PDB entry 6SC9 | X-ray diffraction, 2.47 A resolution | chains A and C of the 3 polymer chains in the assembly

# Chain A
Molecule: E3 ubiquitin-protein ligase RNF31
Source organism: Homo sapiens
Notes: EC 2.3.2.31
UniProt: Q96EP0 (RNF31_HUMAN); residue numbers follow UniProt; this construct covers 697-1072
Amino-acid sequence (376 residues; numbered 697 to 1072; the number before each row is that of its first residue):
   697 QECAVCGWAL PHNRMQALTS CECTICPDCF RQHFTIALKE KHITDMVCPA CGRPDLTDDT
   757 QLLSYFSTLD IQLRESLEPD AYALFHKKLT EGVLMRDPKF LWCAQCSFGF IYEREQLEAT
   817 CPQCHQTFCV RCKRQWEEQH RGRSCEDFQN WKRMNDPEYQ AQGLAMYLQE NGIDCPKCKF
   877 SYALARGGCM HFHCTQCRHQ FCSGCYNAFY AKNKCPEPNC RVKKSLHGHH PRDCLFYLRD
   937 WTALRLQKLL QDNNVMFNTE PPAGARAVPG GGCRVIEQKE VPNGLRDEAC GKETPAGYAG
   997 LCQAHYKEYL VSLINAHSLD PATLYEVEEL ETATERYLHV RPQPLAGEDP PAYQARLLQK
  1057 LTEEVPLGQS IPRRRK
Unresolved in the structure: 750-756, 959-967, 979-980, 1070-1072
Covalently attached groups: compound L68 linked to Cys885
Ion coordination: Zn2+ site 1: Cys699, Cys702, Cys722, Cys725; Zn2+ site 2: Cys717, Cys719, Cys744, Cys747; Zn2+ site 3: Cys799, Cys802, Cys817, Cys820; Zn2+ site 4: Cys825, Cys828, His836, Cys841; Zn2+ site 5: Cys871, Cys874, Cys890, Cys893; Zn2+ site 6: Cys898, Cys901, His926, Cys930; Zn2+ site 7: Cys911, Cys916, His923, His925; Zn2+ site 8: Cys969, Cys986, His1001
Residues lining bound ligands: L68 (2-[3-[2,6-bis(fluoranyl)-4-(1H-pyrazol-4-yl)phenyl]-3-oxidanylidene-prop-1-enyl]-4-(1-methylpyrazol-4-yl)benzoic acid): Gly884, Met886, His887, Phe905, Leu922, Phe932, Arg935, Asp936
UniProt features mapped onto this chain:
  - zinc finger: Cys699 to Arg749 (RING-type 1), Ala779 to Cys841 (IBR-type), Cys871 to Cys901 (RING-type 2)
  - active site: Cys885
  - binding site (Zn(2+)): Cys699, Cys702, Cys717, Cys719, Cys722, Cys725, Cys744, Cys747, Cys799, Cys802, Cys817, Cys820, Cys825, Cys828, His836, Cys841, Cys871, Cys874, Cys890, Cys893 and 4 more in UniProt
  - cross-link ((Microbial infection) Glycyl lysine isopeptide (Lys-Gly)): Lys735 (interchain with G-Cter in ubiquitin), Lys783 (interchain with G-Cter in ubiquitin), Lys875 (interchain with G-Cter in ubiquitin)
  - mutagenesis: Cys699 (C699S: Abolishes polyubiquitination activity of LUBAC; when associated with S-702), Cys702 (C702S: Abolishes polyubiquitination activity of LUBAC; when associated with S-699), Lys735 (K735R: Reduced ubiquitination; when associated with R-783 and R-875), Lys783 (K783R: Reduced ubiquitination; when associated with R-735 and R-875), Cys871 (C871S: Abolishes polyubiquitination activity of LUBAC; when associated with S-874), Cys874 (C874S: Abolishes polyubiquitination activity of LUBAC; when associated with S-871), Lys875 (K875R: Reduced ubiquitination; when associated with R-735 and R-783), Cys885 (C885A: Abolished E3 ubiquitin-protein ligase activity and ability to promote formation of the bacterial ubiquitin coat; when associated with A-935 and A-983), Arg935 (R935A: Abolished E3 ubiquitin-protein ligase activity and ability to promote formation of the bacterial ubiquitin coat; when associated with A-885 and A-983), Asp983 (D983A: Abolished E3 ubiquitin-protein ligase activity and ability to promote formation of the bacterial ubiquitin coat; when associated with A-885 and A-935)
From the paper describing this entry:
  - binding site for L68: Cys885, Arg935, Asp936
  - catalytic residues: Cys885 (citing earlier work)

# Chain C
Molecule: Single domain antibody
Source organism: synthetic construct
Notes: antibody fragment or engineered binder
Amino-acid sequence (120 residues; numbered 1 to 120; the number before each row is that of its first residue):
     1 EVQLLESGGG LVQPGGSLRL SCAASGFTFR GYSMAWVRQA PGKGLEWVST ISPIGTYTYY
    61 ADSVKGRFTI SRDNSKNTLY LQMNSLRAED TAVYYCAKGS YSRGTPFDYW GQGTLVTVSS
Disulfide bonds: Cys22-Cys96

# Interface between chain A and chain C
Residue-residue contacts - 29 pairs, chain A then chain C:
  Arg770(A) with Tyr101(C), hydrogen bond (side chain-backbone)
  Pro775(A) with Tyr32(C)
  His782(A) with Tyr101(C)
  Lys783(A) with Arg30(C)
  Thr786(A) with Arg30(C), hydrogen bond
  Arg792(A) with Thr56(C); Tyr57(C), hydrogen bond
  Asp793(A) with Ser52(C); Pro53(C); Ile54(C), hydrogen bond (side chain-backbone); Gly55(C); Thr56(C), hydrogen bond (backbone-side chain); Tyr57(C), hydrogen bond (backbone-side chain)
  Pro794(A) with Tyr57(C)
  Lys795(A) with Tyr57(C)
  Phe796(A) with Tyr101(C)
  Trp798(A) with Ser100(C); Ser102(C); Gly104(C); Pro106(C), hydrophobic
  Cys802(A) with Arg103(C), hydrogen bond (backbone-side chain)
  Ser803(A) with Arg103(C); Gly104(C), hydrogen bond (backbone-backbone)
  Phe804(A) with Arg103(C)
  Gln819(A) with Arg103(C), hydrogen bond
  Cys874(A) with Ala88(C)
  Lys875(A) with Pro14(C)
  Gln892(A) with Ser120(C)
  Cys893(A) with Ser120(C)
Other interface residues (no listed pair), chain A (23 interface residues in all): Asp776, Tyr778, Phe876, Ser877
Other interface residues (no listed pair), chain C (21 interface residues in all): Thr28, Tyr59, Glu89, Thr105

# In short
Chain A and chain C form an interface of 23 and 21 residues respectively; the contacts include 9 hydrogen
bonds. Among the polar pairs are Arg770(A)-Tyr101(C), Thr786(A)-Arg30(C) and Arg792(A)-Tyr57(C). Compound L68
is covalently linked to Cys885(A). From the paper: the catalytic residue Cys885(A); a binding site for L68 at
Cys885(A), Arg935(A) and Asp936(A).
Chain A is E3 ubiquitin-protein ligase RNF31 (Homo sapiens) and chain C is Single domain antibody (synthetic
construct); the structure, dAb3/HOIP-RBR-HOIPIN-8, was determined by X-ray diffraction, deposited together
with 6SC5, 6SC6, 6SC7, 6SC8 and 6T2J.
